PDB entry 7ZJP | X-ray diffraction, 2.19 A resolution | chain A

[Chain A]
Name: Transcriptional enhancer factor TEF-1
From: Homo sapiens
UniProtKB: P28347 (TEAD1_HUMAN); numbering as in UniProt (aligned over 209-426)
Amino-acid sequence (220 residues; numbered 207 to 426; the number before each row is that of its first residue):
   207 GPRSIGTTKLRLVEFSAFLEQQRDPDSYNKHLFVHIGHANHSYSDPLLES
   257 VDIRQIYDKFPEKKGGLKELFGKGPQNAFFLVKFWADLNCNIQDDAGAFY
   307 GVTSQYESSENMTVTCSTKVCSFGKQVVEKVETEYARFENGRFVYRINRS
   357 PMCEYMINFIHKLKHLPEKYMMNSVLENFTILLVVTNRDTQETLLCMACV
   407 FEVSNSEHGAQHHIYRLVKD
Unresolved in the structure: 249-251, 300-301
Differences from the reference sequence: insertion (208)
Small-molecule neighbours: JJU (2-methyl-4-[4-(trifluoromethyl)phenyl]pyrazolo[3,4-b]indole-7-carboxylic acid): Phe-221, Ala-223, Phe-239, Val-240, Phe-290, Ala-292, Leu-294, Val-308, Thr-324, Lys-336, Pro-357, Met-358, Cys-359, Met-362, Phe-365, Ile-366, Leu-369, Leu-382, Phe-385, Ile-387, Leu-389, Cys-405, Phe-407

[Summary]
Chain A binds compound JJU.
Chain A is Transcriptional enhancer factor TEF-1 (Homo sapiens); the structure, Optimization of TEAD P-Site
Binding Fragment Hit into In Vivo Active Lead MSC-4106, was determined by X-ray diffraction (same publication
as 7ZJQ).
